PDB entry 2UYZ | X-ray diffraction, 1.40 A resolution | chains A and B

== Chain A ==
Protein: Sumo-conjugating enzyme UBC9
Organism: Mus musculus
Notes: EC 6.3.2.19
UniProtKB: P63280 (UBC9_MOUSE); numbering as in UniProt (aligned over 1-158)
Sequence (158 residues; each row starts with the number of its first residue):
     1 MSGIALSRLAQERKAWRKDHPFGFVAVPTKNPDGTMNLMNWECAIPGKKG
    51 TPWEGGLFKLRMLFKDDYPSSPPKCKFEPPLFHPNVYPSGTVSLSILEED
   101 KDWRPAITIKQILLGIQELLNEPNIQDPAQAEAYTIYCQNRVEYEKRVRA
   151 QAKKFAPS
Disordered / not traced: 1-2
Differences from the reference sequence: engineered mutation Ser93 (Cys in P63280)
Curated features (UniProtKB/Swiss-Prot):
  - region: Arg13 to Lys18 (Interaction with SUMO1)
  - site: Ile4 (Interaction with RANBP2), Val25 (Interaction with RANBP2), Leu57 (Interaction with RANBP2), Asp100, Lys101 (Substrate binding)
  - modified residue: Ser2 (N-acetylserine), Lys65 (N6-acetyllysine), Ser71 (Phosphoserine)
  - cross-link (Glycyl lysine isopeptide (Lys-Gly)): Lys18 (interchain with G-Cter in SUMO2), Lys48 (interchain with G-Cter in SUMO2), Lys49 (interchain with G-Cter in SUMO1), Lys101 (interchain with G-Cter in SUMO2)
Reported in the primary citation:
  - mutagenesis - G23R, V25R, V25W: unchanged binding to Small ubiquitin-related modifier 1 (chain B)

== Chain B ==
Protein: Small ubiquitin-related modifier 1
Organism: Homo sapiens
UniProtKB: P63165 (SUMO1_HUMAN); numbering as in UniProt (aligned over 20-97)
Sequence (79 residues; row label = number of the first residue in the row):
    19 MEYIKLKVIGQDSSEIHFKVKMTTHLKKLKESYCQRQGVPMNSLRFLFEG
    69 QRIADNHTPKELGMEEEDVIEVYQEQTGG
Disordered / not traced: 97
Curated features (UniProtKB/Swiss-Prot):
  - region: Lys37 to Met40 (Microbial infection: Interaction with Tula hantavirus)
  - site: Phe36 (Interaction with PIAS2)
  - modified residue: Ser32 (Phosphoserine)
  - cross-link: Lys23 (Glycyl lysine isopeptide (Lys-Gly) (interchain with G-Cter in SUMO2)), Lys25 (Glycyl lysine isopeptide (Lys-Gly) (interchain with G-Cter in SUMO1)), Lys37 (Glycyl lysine isopeptide (Lys-Gly) (interchain with G-Cter in SUMO2)), Lys39 (Glycyl lysine isopeptide (Lys-Gly) (interchain with G-Cter in SUMO2)), Lys45 (Glycyl lysine isopeptide (Lys-Gly) (interchain with G-Cter in SUMO2)), Lys46 (Glycyl lysine isopeptide (Lys-Gly) (interchain with G-Cter in SUMO2)), Gly97 (Glycyl lysine isopeptide (Gly-Lys) (interchain with K-? in acceptor proteins))
  - mutagenesis: Phe36 (F36A: Abolishes binding to PIAS2), Gly97 (G97A: Abolishes sumoylation of ZBED1)

== Interface between chain A and chain B ==
Pairs across the interface (29):
  Arg13(A) with Glu83(B), salt bridge
  Lys14(A) with Glu83(B), salt bridge
  Arg17(A) with Phe66(B); Glu67(B), salt bridge; Gly81(B), hydrogen bond (side chain-backbone); Met82(B); Glu83(B), salt bridge; Asp86(B), salt bridge; Val87(B), hydrogen bond (backbone-backbone)
  Lys18(A) with Lys25(B); Glu85(B); Val87(B)
  Asp19(A) with Lys25(B), salt bridge; Val87(B)
  His20(A) with Ile27(B); Val87(B); Glu89(B), salt bridge
  Pro21(A) with Glu89(B)
  Phe22(A) with Ile27(B); Gly28(B); Gln29(B); Glu89(B); Val90(B); Tyr91(B), hydrophobic
  Gly23(A) with Glu89(B), hydrogen bond (backbone-side chain); Tyr91(B)
  Phe24(A) with Glu89(B)
  Val27(A) with Glu67(B)
  Lys49(A) with Gln29(B)
Other interface residues (no listed pair), chain A (14 interface residues in all): Trp16, Val25
Other interface residues (no listed pair), chain B (17 interface residues in all): Gly68, Glu84
Interface features reported in the paper:
  - hot spots on chain A (mutagenesis) - R17E: decreased binding to Small ubiquitin-related modifier 1 (chain B)
  - interface residues, chain B: Ile27(B), Gly81(B), Val87(B)
  - hot spots on chain B (mutagenesis) - G68Y: decreased binding to Sumo-conjugating enzyme UBC9 (chain A)

== Summary ==
The interface between chain A and chain B involves 14 residues on one side and 17 on the other, with 3
hydrogen bonds and 7 salt bridges. Polar contacts include Arg13(A)-Glu83(B), Lys14(A)-Glu83(B) and
Arg17(A)-Glu67(B). The paper reports that R17E of chain A reduces binding to Small ubiquitin-related modifier
1 (chain B); interface residues Ile27(B), Gly81(B) and Val87(B); 5 substitutions were tested in all.
Chain A is Sumo-conjugating enzyme UBC9 (Mus musculus) and chain B is Small ubiquitin-related modifier 1 (Homo
sapiens); the structure, Non-covalent complex between Ubc9 and SUMO1, was determined by X-ray diffraction.
